6SNW - chains A and E of the 5 polymer chains in the assembly; structure by electron microscopy, 3.90 A resolution.

[Chain A]
Name: Capsid protein VP1
Source organism: Coxsackievirus A10
Notes: EC 3.4.22.29, 3.6.1.15, 3.4.22.28, 2.7.7.48
Reference sequence: Q6JKR9 (Q6JKR9_9ENTO); residues 1-298 here correspond to UniProt positions 565-862 (UniProt number = residue number + 564)
Sequence (298 residues; each row starts with the number of its first residue):
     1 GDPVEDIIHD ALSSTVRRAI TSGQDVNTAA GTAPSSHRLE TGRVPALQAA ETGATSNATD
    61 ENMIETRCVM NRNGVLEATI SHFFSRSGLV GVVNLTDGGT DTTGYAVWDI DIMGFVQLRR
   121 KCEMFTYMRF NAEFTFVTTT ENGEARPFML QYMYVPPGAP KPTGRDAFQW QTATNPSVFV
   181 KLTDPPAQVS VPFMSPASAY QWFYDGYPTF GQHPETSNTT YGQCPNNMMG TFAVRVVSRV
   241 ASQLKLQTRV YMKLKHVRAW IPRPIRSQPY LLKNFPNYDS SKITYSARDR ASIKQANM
Disordered / not traced: 1, 18-20, 298
Ligand contacts: sphingosine (SPH): Ile110, Asp111, Ile112, Phe134, Phe136, Tyr152, Tyr154, Pro176, Ser177, Val178, Val191, Met194, Tyr200, Trp202, Asn227, Phe232, Met252

[Chain E]
Name: Kremen protein 1
Source organism: Homo sapiens
Reference sequence: Q96MU8 (KREM1_HUMAN), isoform Q96MU8-3; the construct has insertions or renumbered stretches relative to UniProt, so the offset changes along the chain: 21-324 = UniProt 23-326; 336-384 = UniProt 327-375
Sequence (378 residues; each row starts with the number of its first residue):
    18 ETGAPSPGLG PGPECFTANG ADYRGTQNWT ALQGGKPCLF WNETFQHPYN TLKYPNGEGG
    78 LGEHNYCRNP DGDVSPWCYV AEHEDGVYWK YCEIPACQMP GNLGCYKDHG NPPPLTGTSK
   138 TSNKLTIQTC ISFCRSQRFK FAGMESGYAC FCGNNPDYWK YGEAASTECN SVCFGDHTQP
   198 CGGDGRIILF DTLVGACGGN YSAMSSVVYS PDFPDTYATG RVCYWTIRVP GASHIHFSFP
   258 LFDIRDSADM VELLDGYTHR VLARFHGRSR PPLSFNVSLD FVILYFFSDR INQAQGFAVL
   318 YQAVKEEGSE NLYFQGGSLP QERPAVNQTV AEVITEQANL SVSAARSSKV LYVITTSPSH
   378 PPQTVPGTHH HHHHHHHH
Disordered / not traced: 18-28, 323-395
Cystine bridges: Cys32-Cys114, Cys55-Cys95, Cys84-Cys109, Cys122-Cys186, Cys147-Cys167, Cys151-Cys169, Cys190-Cys198, Cys214-Cys240
Glycans and other covalent adducts: N-acetylglucosamine (NAG) linked to Asn45, Asn59
Construct notes: expression tag (18-20, 385-395); insertion (325-335)
From the paper describing this entry:
  - conformationally variable residues (order/disorder transition): Ala98 to Asp102
  - post-translational modification sites: Asn45, Asn59

[How chain A and chain E interact]
Residue-residue contacts - 7 pairs, chain A then chain E:
  Thr163(A) - Lys124(E)  hydrogen bond
  Thr163(A) - Tyr178(E)  hydrogen bond
  Thr209(A) - Asn140(E)  hydrogen bond
  Gln212(A) - Lys141(E)  hydrogen bond (backbone-side chain)
  Pro214(A) - Lys141(E)
  Ser217(A) - His194(E)  hydrogen bond (backbone-side chain)
  Thr219(A) - His194(E)
Interface residues without a listed pair, chain A (9 interface residues in all): Tyr105, Lys161, His213
Interface residues without a listed pair, chain E (6 interface residues in all): Asp201

[Overview]
The interface between chain A and chain E involves 9 residues on one side and 6 on the other; the contacts
include 5 hydrogen bonds. Polar contacts include Thr163(A)-Lys124(E), Thr163(A)-Tyr178(E) and
Thr209(A)-Asn140(E). Chain A binds sphingosine. N-acetylglucosamine is covalently linked to Asn45(E) and
Asn59(E). From the paper: modification sites Asn45(E) and Asn59(E); conformational variability at Ala98(E).
Chain A is Capsid protein VP1 (Coxsackievirus A10) and chain E is Kremen protein 1 (Homo sapiens); the
structure, Structure of Coxsackievirus A10 complexed with its receptor KREMEN1, was determined by electron
microscopy (same publication as 6SMG and 6SNB).
